Entry 7TJI (electron microscopy, 2.70 A resolution); this record covers chains B and G of the 9 polymer chains in the assembly.

[Chain B]
Molecule: Origin recognition complex subunit 2
Source organism: Saccharomyces cerevisiae
UniProt: P32833 (ORC2_YEAST); residue numbers follow UniProt; this construct covers 1-620
Sequence (620 residues; numbered 1 to 620; the number before each row is that of its first residue):
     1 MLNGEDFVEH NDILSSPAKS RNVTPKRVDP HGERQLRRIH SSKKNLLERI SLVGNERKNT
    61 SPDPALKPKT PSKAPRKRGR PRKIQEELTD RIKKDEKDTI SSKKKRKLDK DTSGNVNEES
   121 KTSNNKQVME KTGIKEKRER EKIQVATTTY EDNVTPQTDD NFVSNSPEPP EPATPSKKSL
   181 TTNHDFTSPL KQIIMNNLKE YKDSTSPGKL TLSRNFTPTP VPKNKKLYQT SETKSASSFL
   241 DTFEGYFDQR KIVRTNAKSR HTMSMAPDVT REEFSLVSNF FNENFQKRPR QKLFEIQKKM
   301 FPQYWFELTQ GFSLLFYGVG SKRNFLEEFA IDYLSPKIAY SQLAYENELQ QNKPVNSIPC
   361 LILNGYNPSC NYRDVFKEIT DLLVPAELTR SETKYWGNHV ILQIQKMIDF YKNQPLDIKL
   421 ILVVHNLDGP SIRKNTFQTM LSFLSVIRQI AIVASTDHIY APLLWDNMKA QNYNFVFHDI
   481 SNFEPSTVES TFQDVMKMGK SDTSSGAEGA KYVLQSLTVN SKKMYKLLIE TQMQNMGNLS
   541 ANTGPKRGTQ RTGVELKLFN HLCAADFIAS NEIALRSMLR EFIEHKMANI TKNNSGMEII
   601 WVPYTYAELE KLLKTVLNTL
Disordered / not traced: 1-235, 344-356, 498-620
Swiss-Prot annotation at these positions:
  - modified residue: Thr60 (Phosphothreonine), Thr187 (Phosphothreonine), Ser188 (Phosphoserine)

[Chain G]
Molecule: DNA, 84 bp ARS1
Sequence (84 nucleotides; row label = number of the first residue in the row):
     1 ATCTTTACAT CTTGTTATTT TACAGATTTT ATGTTTAGAT CTTTTATGCT TGCTTTTCAA
    61 AAGGCCTGCA GGCAAGTGCA CAAA
Disordered / not traced: 1-20, 62-84

[How chain B and chain G interact]
Pairs across the interface - 7 pairs, chain B then chain G:
  Thr255(B) - DT50(G)  phosphate contact
  Thr255(B) - DT51(G)  hydrogen bond to the phosphate
  Lys258(B) - DT50(G)  salt bridge to the phosphate
  Tyr395(B) - DT35(G)  hydrogen bond to the phosphate
  Trp396(B) - DG33(G)  base contact
  Trp396(B) - DT34(G)  hydrogen bond to the base
  Trp396(B) - DT35(G)  hydrogen bond to the sugar
Also at the interface, not in a pair above, chain B (5 interface residues in all): Arg254
Also at the interface, not in a pair above, chain G (8 interface residues in all): DC49, DG52, DC53

[In short]
The interface between chain B and chain G involves 5 residues on one side and 8 on the other; the contacts
include 4 hydrogen bonds and 1 salt bridge. Polar contacts include Trp396(B)-DT34(G), Trp396(B)-DT35(G) and
Thr255(B)-DT51(G).
Here chain B is Origin recognition complex subunit 2 (Saccharomyces cerevisiae) and chain G is DNA, 84 bp
ARS1. Entry 7TJI (S. cerevisiae ORC bound to 84 bp ARS1 DNA and Cdc6 (state 2) with flexible Orc6 ...) was
determined by electron microscopy (same publication as 7TJF, 7TJH, 7TJJ and 7TJK).
